Entry 1D7A (X-ray diffraction, 2.50 A resolution); this record covers chains C and O of the 8 polymer chains in the assembly.

[Chain C (and O)]
Molecule: Phosphoribosylaminoimidazole carboxylase
From: Escherichia coli
Notes: EC 4.1.1.21; fragment: catalytic subunit; chain O of this document is another copy of the same molecule, construct and numbering; everything in this record applies to it too
UniProt: P09028 (PUR6_ECOLI); residues 7-167 here = UniProt positions 7-167
Chain sequence (161 residues; numbered 7 to 167; the number before each row is that of its first residue):
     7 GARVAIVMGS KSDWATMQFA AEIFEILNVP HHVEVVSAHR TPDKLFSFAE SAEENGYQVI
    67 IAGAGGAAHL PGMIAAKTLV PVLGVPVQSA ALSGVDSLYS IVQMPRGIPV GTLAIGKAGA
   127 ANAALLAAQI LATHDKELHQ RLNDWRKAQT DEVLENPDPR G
Differences from the reference sequence: conflict G7 (Pro in P09028); engineered mutation Mse14 (Met in P09028), Mse23 (Met in P09028), Mse79 (Met in P09028), Mse110 (Met in P09028)
Modified positions: Mse14, Mse23, Mse79, Mse110 (selenomethionine; parent Met)
Residues lining bound ligands: 5-aminoimidazole ribonucleotide (AIR): G15, S16, S18, D19, S43, A44, H45, R46, G69, A70, G71, L76

[Chain C / chain O interface]
Residue-residue contacts (75; chain C residue first):
  I29(C) - R112(O)
  E59(C) - H145(O)  salt bridge
  Q64(C) - T139(O)
  A81(C) - R152(O)  hydrogen bond (backbone-side chain)
  A82(C) - R152(O)
  T84(C) - R152(O)  hydrogen bond (backbone-side chain)
  L85(C) - Q135(O)  hydrogen bond (backbone-side chain)
  L85(C) - H145(O)
  L85(C) - N149(O)
  L85(C) - R152(O)
  V86(C) - Q135(O)
  P87(C) - Q135(O)
  P87(C) - I136(O)  hydrophobic
  L104(C) - L104(O)  hydrophobic
  V108(C) - L104(O)  hydrophobic
  V108(C) - L119(O)
  V108(C) - A120(O)  hydrogen bond (backbone-backbone)
  Q109(C) - A120(O)
  Q109(C) - I121(O)
  Mse110(C) - A120(O)
  Mse110(C) - N128(O)
  P111(C) - N128(O)
  R112(C) - I29(O)
  R112(C) - A127(O)
  R112(C) - N128(O)
  G113(C) - N128(O)
  G113(C) - L131(O)
  I114(C) - N128(O)
  P115(C) - N128(O)
  P115(C) - L132(O)
  P115(C) - Q135(O)
  V116(C) - T118(O)
  V116(C) - L119(O)
  G117(C) - T118(O)
  G117(C) - L132(O)
  T118(C) - V108(O)
  T118(C) - V116(O)
  T118(C) - G117(O)
  T118(C) - T118(O)  hydrogen bond (backbone-backbone)
  L119(C) - V108(O)
  L119(C) - V116(O)
  A120(C) - V108(O)  hydrogen bond (backbone-backbone)
  A120(C) - Q109(O)
  A120(C) - Mse110(O)
  I121(C) - Q109(O)
  A127(C) - R112(O)
  N128(C) - Mse110(O)
  N128(C) - P111(O)
  N128(C) - R112(O)
  N128(C) - G113(O)
  N128(C) - I114(O)
  N128(C) - P115(O)
  L131(C) - G113(O)
  L132(C) - P115(O)
  L132(C) - G117(O)
  Q135(C) - L85(O)  hydrogen bond (side chain-backbone)
  Q135(C) - V86(O)
  Q135(C) - P87(O)
  Q135(C) - P115(O)
  I136(C) - P87(O)  hydrophobic
  I136(C) - I136(O)  hydrophobic
  T139(C) - Q64(O)
  H140(C) - Q64(O)
  H140(C) - H140(O)  hydrogen bond
  H145(C) - E59(O)  salt bridge
  H145(C) - L85(O)
  L148(C) - L85(O)  hydrophobic
  N149(C) - L85(O)
  W151(C) - R112(O)
  W151(C) - G113(O)
  R152(C) - A81(O)  hydrogen bond (side chain-backbone)
  R152(C) - A82(O)
  R152(C) - T84(O)  hydrogen bond (side chain-backbone)
  R152(C) - L85(O)
  R152(C) - G113(O)
Interface residues without a listed pair, chain C (44 interface residues in all): E28, K83, V88, V101, Y105, A124, Q155
Interface residues without a listed pair, chain O (43 interface residues in all): V88, V101, Y105, K123, A124, L148, W151, Q155

[In short]
44 residues of chain C and 43 residues of chain O are in contact, with 10 hydrogen bonds and 2 salt bridges.
Polar contacts include E59(C)-H145(O), A81(C)-R152(O) and T84(C)-R152(O). Bound to chain C: 5-aminoimidazole
ribonucleotide.
Both chains are Phosphoribosylaminoimidazole carboxylase (Escherichia coli). Entry 1D7A (Crystal structure of
E. coli pure-mononucleotide complex) was determined by X-ray diffraction (same publication as 1QCZ).
